Entry 8WMH (electron microscopy, 2.60 A resolution); this record covers chains A and C of the 4 polymer chains in the assembly.

Chain A:
Name: deadCbCas9
Notes: engineered mutation(s): D9A, H837A
Chain sequence (1442 residues; row label = number of the first residue in the row):
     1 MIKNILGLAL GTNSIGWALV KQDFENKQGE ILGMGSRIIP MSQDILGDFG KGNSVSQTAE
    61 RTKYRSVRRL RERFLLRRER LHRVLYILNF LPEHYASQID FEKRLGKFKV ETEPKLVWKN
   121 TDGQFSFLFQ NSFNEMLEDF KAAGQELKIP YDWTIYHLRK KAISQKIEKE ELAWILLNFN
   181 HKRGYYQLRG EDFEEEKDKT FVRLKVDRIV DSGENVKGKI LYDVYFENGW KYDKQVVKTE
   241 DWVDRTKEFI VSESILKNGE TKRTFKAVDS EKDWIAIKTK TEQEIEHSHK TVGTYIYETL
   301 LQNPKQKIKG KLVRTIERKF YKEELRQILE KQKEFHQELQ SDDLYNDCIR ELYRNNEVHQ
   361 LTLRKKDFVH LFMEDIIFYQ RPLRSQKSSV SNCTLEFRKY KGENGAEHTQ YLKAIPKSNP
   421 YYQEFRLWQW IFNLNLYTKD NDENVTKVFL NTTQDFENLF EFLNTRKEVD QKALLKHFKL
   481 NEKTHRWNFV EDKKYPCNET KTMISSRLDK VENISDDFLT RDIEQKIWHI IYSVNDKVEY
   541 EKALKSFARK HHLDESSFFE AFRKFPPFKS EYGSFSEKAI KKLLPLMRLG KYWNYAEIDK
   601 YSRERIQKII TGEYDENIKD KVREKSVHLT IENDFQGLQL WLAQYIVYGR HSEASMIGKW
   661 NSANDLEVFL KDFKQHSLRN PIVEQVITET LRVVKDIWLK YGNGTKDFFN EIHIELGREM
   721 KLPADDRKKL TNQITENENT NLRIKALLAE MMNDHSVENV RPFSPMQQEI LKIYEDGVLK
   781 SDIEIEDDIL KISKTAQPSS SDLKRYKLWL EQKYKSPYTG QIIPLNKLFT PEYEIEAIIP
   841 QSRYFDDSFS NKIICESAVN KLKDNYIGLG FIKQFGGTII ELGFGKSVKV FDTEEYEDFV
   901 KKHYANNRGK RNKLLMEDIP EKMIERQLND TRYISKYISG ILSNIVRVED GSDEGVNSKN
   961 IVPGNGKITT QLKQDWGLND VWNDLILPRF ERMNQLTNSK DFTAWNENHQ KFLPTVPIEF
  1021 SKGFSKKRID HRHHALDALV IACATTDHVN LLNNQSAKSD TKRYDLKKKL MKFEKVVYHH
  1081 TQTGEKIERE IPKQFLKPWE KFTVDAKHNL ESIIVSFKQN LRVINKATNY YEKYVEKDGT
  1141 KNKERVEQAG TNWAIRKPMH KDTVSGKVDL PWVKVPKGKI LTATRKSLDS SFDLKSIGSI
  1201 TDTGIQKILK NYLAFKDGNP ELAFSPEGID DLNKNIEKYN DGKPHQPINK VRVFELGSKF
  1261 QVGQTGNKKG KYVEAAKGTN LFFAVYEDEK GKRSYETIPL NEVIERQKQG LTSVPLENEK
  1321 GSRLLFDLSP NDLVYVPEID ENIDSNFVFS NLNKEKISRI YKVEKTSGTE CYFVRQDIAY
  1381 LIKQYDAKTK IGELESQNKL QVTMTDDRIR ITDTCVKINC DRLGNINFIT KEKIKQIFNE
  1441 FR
Disordered / not traced: 718-929, 1074-1091, 1429-1442

Chain C:
Molecule: TS
Sequence (28 nucleotides; each row starts with the number of its first residue):
    35 CGTTTTGTCT CGGCGATAAT CATAGTAG
Disordered / not traced: 61-62

How chain A and chain C interact:
Pairs across the interface - 29 pairs, chain A then chain C:
  Tyr185(A) - DG47(C)  phosphate contact
  Gln187(A) - DG47(C)  base contact
  Gln187(A) - DC48(C)  sugar contact
  Lys234(A) - DT54(C)  sugar contact
  Leu256(A) - DA56(C)  sugar contact
  Lys257(A) - DT57(C)  phosphate contact
  Asn258(A) - DT57(C)  hydrogen bond to the phosphate
  Lys262(A) - DC55(C)  sugar contact
  Trp274(A) - DG46(C)  phosphate contact
  Trp274(A) - DG47(C)  sugar contact
  Ile275(A) - DG47(C)  phosphate contact
  Lys476(A) - DT60(C)  salt bridge to the phosphate
  Lys1161(A) - DC43(C)  phosphate contact
  Asp1162(A) - DC43(C)  hydrogen bond to the phosphate
  Thr1163(A) - DC43(C)  hydrogen bond to the phosphate
  Lys1186(A) - DT42(C)  salt bridge to the phosphate
  Tyr1372(A) - DT37(C)  base contact
  Tyr1372(A) - DT38(C)  base contact
  Tyr1385(A) - DT38(C)  sugar contact
  Tyr1385(A) - DT39(C)  hydrogen bond to the phosphate
  Lys1390(A) - DT39(C)  salt bridge to the phosphate
  Glu1395(A) - DT38(C)  phosphate contact
  Ser1396(A) - DT38(C)  hydrogen bond to the phosphate
  Ser1396(A) - DT39(C)  base contact
  Gln1397(A) - DT38(C)  base contact
  Gln1397(A) - DT39(C)  hydrogen bond to the base
  Gln1401(A) - DT37(C)  base contact
  Arg1408(A) - DT37(C)  salt bridge to the phosphate
  Arg1410(A) - DG36(C)  salt bridge to the phosphate
Interface residues without a listed pair, chain A (28 interface residues in all): Lys63, Lys272, Thr1369, Glu1370, Ala1387
Interface residues without a listed pair, chain C (18 interface residues in all): DC35, DG41, DC45, DG59

In short:
28 residues of chain A and 18 residues of chain C are in contact; the contacts include 6 hydrogen bonds and 5
salt bridges. Polar pairs include Gln1397(A)-DT39(C), Asn258(A)-DT57(C) and Asp1162(A)-DC43(C).
Here chain A is deadCbCas9 and chain C is TS. Entry 8WMH (Structure of CbCas9 bound to 6-nucleotide
complementary DNA substrate) was determined by electron microscopy (same publication as 8IYQ, 8WMM, 8WMN and
8WR4).
